PDB entry 6GX7 | X-ray diffraction, 3.19 A resolution | chains B and G of the 4 polymer chains in the assembly

== Chain B ==
Name: Tubulin beta chain
Organism: Ovis aries
Reference sequence: D0VWY9 (D0VWY9_SHEEP); the author numbering skips numbers that UniProt does not, so the offset changes along the chain: 1-44 = UniProt 1-44; 47-360 = UniProt 45-358; 369-455 = UniProt 359-445
Sequence (445 residues; each row starts with the number of its first residue; note: 10 numbers in that range are skipped by the numbering (no residue carries them; nothing is unmodelled there)):
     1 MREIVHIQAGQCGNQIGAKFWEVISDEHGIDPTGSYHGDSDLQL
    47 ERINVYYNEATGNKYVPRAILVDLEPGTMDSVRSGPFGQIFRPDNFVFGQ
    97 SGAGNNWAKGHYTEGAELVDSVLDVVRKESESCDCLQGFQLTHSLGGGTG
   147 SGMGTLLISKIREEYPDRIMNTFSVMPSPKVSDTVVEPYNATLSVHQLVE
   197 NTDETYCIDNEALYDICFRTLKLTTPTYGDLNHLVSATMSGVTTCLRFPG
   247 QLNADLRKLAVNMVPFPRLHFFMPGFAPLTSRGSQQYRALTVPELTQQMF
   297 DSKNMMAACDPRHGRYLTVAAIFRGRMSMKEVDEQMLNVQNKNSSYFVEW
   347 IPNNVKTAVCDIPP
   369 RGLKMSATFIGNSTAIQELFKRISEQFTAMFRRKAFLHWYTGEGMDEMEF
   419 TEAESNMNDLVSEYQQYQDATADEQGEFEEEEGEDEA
Disordered / not traced: 278-284, 441-455
Sequence notes: conflict C203 (Ser201 in D0VWY9), I318 (Val316 in D0VWY9)
Small-molecule neighbours: GTP (guanosine-5'-triphosphate): G10, Q11, C12, Q15, I16, D69, E71, G98, A99, G100, N101, S140, G142, G143, G144, T145, G146, V171, P173, S174, V177, S178, E183, N206, L209, Y224, L227, N228, V231

== Chain G ==
Name: Low calcium response E
Organism: Chlamydia pneumoniae
Reference sequence: Q9Z8L4 (Q9Z8L4_CHLPN); residues 85-399 here = UniProt positions 85-399
Sequence (336 residues; numbered 64 to 399; the number before each row is that of its first residue):
    64 MGSSHHHHHHSSGLVPRGSHMSESTEEKPDTDLADKYASGNSEISGQELR
   114 GLRDAIGDDASPEDILALVQEKIKDPALQSTALDYLVQTTPPSQGKLKEA
   164 LIQARNTHTEQFGRTAIGAKNILFASQEYADQLNVSPSGLRSLYLEVTGD
   214 THTCDQLLSMLQDRYTYQDMAIVSSFLMKGMATELKRQGPYVPSAQLQVL
   264 MTETRNLQAVLTSYDYFESRVPILLDSLKAEGIQTPSDLNFVKVAESYHK
   314 IINDKFPTASKVEREVRNLIGDDVDSVTGVLNLFFSALRQTSSRLFSSAD
   364 KRQQLGAMIANALDAVNINNEDYPKASDFPKPYPWS
Disordered / not traced: 64-93, 250-254, 384-399
Sequence notes: initiating methionine (64); expression tag (65-84)

== How chain B and chain G interact ==
Residue-residue contacts (36):
  G98(B) with Q353(G)
  K105(B) with Q353(G), hydrogen bond (side chain-backbone); T354(G)
  T109(B) with S356(G)
  E110(B) with S356(G), hydrogen bond; R365(G), salt bridge
  R400(B) with Q195(G), hydrogen bond (backbone-side chain)
  R401(B) with Q195(G)
  K402(B) with E191(G), salt bridge; Y192(G)
  L405(B) with Y192(G); S238(G)
  H406(B) with A234(G); S238(G); Q271(G); L274(G); T275(G); D278(G), salt bridge
  W407(B) with T275(G); D278(G), hydrogen bond
  T409(B) with R268(G), hydrogen bond (backbone-side chain); Q271(G), hydrogen bond
  G410(B) with R268(G); Q271(G); R357(G)
  E411(B) with S355(G), hydrogen bond; S356(G)
  G412(B) with R268(G), hydrogen bond (backbone-side chain)
  M413(B) with R268(G)
  D414(B) with M241(G); A245(G); M264(G); R268(G), salt bridge
  E415(B) with E191(G); Y192(G), hydrogen bond; K242(G)
Interface residues without a listed pair, chain B (19 interface residues in all): S97, G100
Interface residues without a listed pair, chain G (22 interface residues in all): S237, R352

== In short ==
19 residues of chain B and 22 residues of chain G are in contact; the contacts include 9 hydrogen bonds and 4
salt bridges. Among the polar pairs are E110(B)-R365(G), K402(B)-E191(G) and H406(B)-D278(G). Bound to chain
B: GTP.
Here chain B is Tubulin beta chain (Ovis aries) and chain G is Low calcium response E (Chlamydia pneumoniae).
Entry 6GX7 (Tubulin-CopN-alphaRep complex) was determined by X-ray diffraction together with 6GVM and 6GVN
from the same study.
